Entry 6RGL (electron microscopy, 5.40 A resolution (low resolution: residue-level contacts below are approximate; hydrogen-bond / salt-bridge calls are withheld)); this record covers chains B and D of the 4 polymer chains in the assembly.

[Chain B]
Protein: Afp2
From: Serratia entomophila
UniProtKB: Q6HAD7 (Q6HAD7_9GAMM); numbering as in UniProt (aligned over 1-354)
Sequence (354 residues; numbered 1 to 354; the number before each row is that of its first residue):
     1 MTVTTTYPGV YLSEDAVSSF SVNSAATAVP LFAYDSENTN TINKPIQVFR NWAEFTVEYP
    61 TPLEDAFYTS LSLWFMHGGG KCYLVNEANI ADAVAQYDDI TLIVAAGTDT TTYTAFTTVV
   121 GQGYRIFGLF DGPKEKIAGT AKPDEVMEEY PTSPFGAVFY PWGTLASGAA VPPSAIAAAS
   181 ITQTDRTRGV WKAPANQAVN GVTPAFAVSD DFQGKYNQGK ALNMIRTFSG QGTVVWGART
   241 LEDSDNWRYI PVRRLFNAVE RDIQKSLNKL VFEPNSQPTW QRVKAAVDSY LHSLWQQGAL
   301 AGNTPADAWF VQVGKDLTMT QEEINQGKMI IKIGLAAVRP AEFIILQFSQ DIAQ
Not modelled in the structure: 1-3, 352-354

[Chain D]
Protein: Afp4
From: Serratia entomophila
UniProtKB: Q6HAD5 (Q6HAD5_9GAMM); numbering as in UniProt (aligned over 1-417)
Sequence (417 residues; row label = number of the first residue in the row):
     1 MTMVLPGVSY NETLLTQASN DDPVTMPLFI GYTPPDTAIP VTVMQPVSVG SLTQANSLFG
    61 QRGTLAYSLR HFFENGGLQC YVLPLGPGKG EPAARLQELI AALQTPQMLE TLLADDKTGL
   121 VLVPELSELN EVSSTSLSAE GVDAAEVDAD ALWYQGWQVL LTLCRQAPQR FALLELPEDP
   181 ASAVTLTQQS FSADQCQRGA AWWPRLETSY QDESSAPVVL SPLPAVAAAI QRSAHDNGVW
   241 KAPANIALAK TRRPTQSILT SQALLDNQGV SCNLIRSFVG KGVRLWGCRT LLNEENTAWR
   301 YIQIRLLVSS VEHYLSKLAR AYLFEPNTAP TWMKLKGQVW TWLRQQWLAG AFFGTVEDEA
   361 FSLSIGLDET MTEDDIRHGK MILQVRLALL APAEFIAISL TLDLRDGTAS AQTGGQS
Not modelled in the structure: 1, 36-39, 133-147, 407-417

[Interface between chain B and chain D]
Pairs across the interface (57; chain B residue first):
  Ala195(B) with Phe324(D)
  Asn196(B) with Leu323(D); Phe324(D)
  Trp236(B) with Leu323(D); Phe324(D)
  Gly237(B) with Phe324(D)
  Asp245(B) with Arg377(D)
  Arg248(B) with Arg377(D); His378(D)
  Tyr249(B) with Arg377(D); His378(D); Gly379(D)
  Val338(B) with Thr328(D)
  Arg339(B) with Pro326(D); Asn327(D); Glu373(D); Ile376(D); Arg377(D)
  Pro340(B) with Glu325(D); Pro326(D); Asn327(D); Gly379(D)
  Ala341(B) with Leu323(D); Phe324(D); Glu325(D); Pro326(D); Asn327(D); Gly379(D); Met381(D)
  Glu342(B) with Gly379(D)
  Phe343(B) with His378(D); Gly379(D); Lys380(D); Met381(D)
  Ile344(B) with Ala319(D); Tyr322(D); Leu323(D); Met381(D)
  Ile345(B) with Met381(D); Ile382(D); Leu383(D)
  Leu346(B) with Leu383(D)
  Gln347(B) with Leu383(D); Gln384(D); Val385(D)
  Phe348(B) with Glu312(D); Val385(D)
  Ser349(B) with Val385(D); Arg386(D); Leu387(D)
  Gln350(B) with Ala298(D); Trp299(D); Leu387(D); Leu389(D)
  Asp351(B) with Arg386(D); Leu387(D); Ala388(D)
Other interface residues (no listed pair), chain B (23 interface residues in all): Gln231, Asn246

[Summary]
23 residues of chain B face 26 of chain D across their interface.
Chain B is Afp2 and chain D is Afp4, both from Serratia entomophila; the structure, Cryo-EM structure of the
anti-feeding prophage (AFP) baseplate in contracted state, was determined by electron microscopy together with
6RBK, 6RBN, 6RAO, 6RAP and 6RC8 from the same study.
